Entry 6TF8 (X-ray diffraction, 1.90 A resolution); this record covers chain A.

== Chain A ==
Molecule: RA95.5-8F_133F
Organism: Saccharolobus solfataricus P2
Chain sequence (251 residues; row label = number of the first residue in the row):
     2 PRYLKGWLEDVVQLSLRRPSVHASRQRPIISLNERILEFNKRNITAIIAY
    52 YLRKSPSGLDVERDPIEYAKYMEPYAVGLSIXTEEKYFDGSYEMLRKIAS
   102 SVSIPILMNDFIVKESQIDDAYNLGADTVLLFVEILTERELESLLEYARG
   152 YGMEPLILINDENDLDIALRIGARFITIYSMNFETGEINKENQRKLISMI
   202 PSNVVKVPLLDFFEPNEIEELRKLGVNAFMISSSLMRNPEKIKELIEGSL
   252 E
Unresolved in the structure: 58-62, 252
Modified residues: N65 ((2S)-2-azanyl-6-[(E)-pentan-2-ylideneamino]hexanal) at position 83

== In short ==
Chain A is RA95.5-8F_133F (Saccharolobus solfataricus P2); the structure, Structure of the engineered
artificial aldolase I133F RA95.5-8F with a bound substrate, pentan-2-one, was determined by X-ray diffraction
together with 6TFA from the same study.
